PDB entry 1ZUD | X-ray diffraction, 1.98 A resolution | chains 1 and 3 of the 4 polymer chains in the assembly

== Chain 1 (and 3) ==
Molecule: Adenylyltransferase thiF
From: Escherichia coli
Notes: EC 2.7.7.-; chain 3 of this document is another copy of the same molecule, construct and numbering; everything in this record applies to it too
UniProtKB: P30138 (THIF_ECOLI); residues 1-251 here = UniProt positions 1-251
Amino-acid sequence (251 residues; each row starts with the number of its first residue):
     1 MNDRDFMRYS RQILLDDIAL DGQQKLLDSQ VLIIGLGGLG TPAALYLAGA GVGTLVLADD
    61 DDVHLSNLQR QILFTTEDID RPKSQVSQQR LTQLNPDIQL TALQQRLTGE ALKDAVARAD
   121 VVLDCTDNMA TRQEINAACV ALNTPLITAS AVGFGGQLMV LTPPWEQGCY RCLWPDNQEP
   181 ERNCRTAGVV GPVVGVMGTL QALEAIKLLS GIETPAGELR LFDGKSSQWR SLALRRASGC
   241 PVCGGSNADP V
Unresolved in the structure: 176-186, 246-251 (chain 3: 181-185, 246-251)
Bound ions: Ca2+ site 1: L14, D16 (shared with L14(3), D16(3) of chain 3); Na+: V116, A117, A119, T144; Zn2+: C169, C172, C240, C243; Ca2+ site 2 near C243 (its only coordinating residue here)
Swiss-Prot annotation at these positions:
  - active site: C184 (Glycyl persulfide ester intermediate)
  - binding site (ATP): R11, G38, D59, R70, K83, L107, D127 to T131
  - binding site (Zn(2+)): C169, C172, C240, C243
  - cross-link: C184 (Glycyl cysteine dithioester (Cys-Gly) (interchain with G-Cter in ThiS))
  - mutagenesis: W174 (W174A: No adenylation of ThiS), C184 (C184S: No cross-link formed with ThiS. No effect on ThiS thiocarboxylate formation in vitro. Does not support growth)
From the paper describing this entry:
  - Zn2+ coordination: C169, C172, C240, C243
  - conformationally variable residues (loop rearrangement, order/disorder transition, side-chain flip): W174, D176 to T186
  - catalytic residues: G38, L39 (proposed by the authors, not directly observed)

== How chain 1 and chain 3 interact ==
Contacting residue pairs (123; chain 1 residue first):
  M7(1) - L65(3)  hydrophobic
  M7(1) - S66(3)
  R8(1) - L65(3)
  R8(1) - S66(3)
  R8(1) - L68(3)
  R8(1) - Q69(3)
  R8(1) - T76(3)  hydrogen bond
  S10(1) - S66(3)
  R11(1) - Q69(3)
  R11(1) - R70(3)
  R11(1) - T186(3)  hydrogen bond
  R11(1) - A187(3)  hydrogen bond (side chain-backbone)
  R11(1) - G188(3)
  R11(1) - V189(3)  hydrogen bond (backbone-backbone)
  Q12(1) - Q69(3)  hydrogen bond
  L14(1) - T186(3)
  L15(1) - G153(3)
  L15(1) - G188(3)
  L15(1) - V189(3)
  L15(1) - V190(3)  hydrophobic
  D17(1) - K225(3)
  P42(1) - Y46(3)
  L45(1) - I72(3)
  Y46(1) - P42(3)
  Y46(1) - I72(3)
  Y46(1) - G191(3)
  Y46(1) - P192(3)
  Y46(1) - G195(3)
  G49(1) - Q69(3)
  L65(1) - R4(3)
  L65(1) - M7(3)  hydrophobic
  L65(1) - R8(3)
  S66(1) - M7(3)
  S66(1) - R8(3)
  S66(1) - S10(3)
  S66(1) - R11(3)
  L68(1) - R8(3)
  L68(1) - G49(3)
  L68(1) - L94(3)
  Q69(1) - R8(3)
  Q69(1) - R11(3)
  Q69(1) - Q12(3)  hydrogen bond
  Q69(1) - G49(3)
  R70(1) - R11(3)
  I72(1) - L45(3)
  I72(1) - Y46(3)  hydrophobic
  I72(1) - I72(3)  hydrophobic
  F74(1) - L94(3)
  T75(1) - Q93(3)
  T76(1) - R8(3)  hydrogen bond
  T76(1) - Q93(3)  hydrogen bond (backbone-backbone)
  T76(1) - L94(3)  hydrogen bond (side chain-backbone)
  T76(1) - P96(3)
  E77(1) - Q93(3)
  R90(1) - Q93(3)
  Q93(1) - T75(3)
  Q93(1) - T76(3)  hydrogen bond (backbone-backbone)
  Q93(1) - E77(3)
  L94(1) - L68(3)
  L94(1) - F74(3)
  L94(1) - T76(3)  hydrogen bond (backbone-side chain)
  P96(1) - T76(3)
  G153(1) - L15(3)
  F154(1) - D17(3)
  F154(1) - I212(3)  hydrophobic
  A187(1) - L14(3)
  A187(1) - L15(3)  hydrophobic
  G188(1) - R11(3)
  G188(1) - L14(3)
  G188(1) - L15(3)
  V189(1) - R11(3)  hydrogen bond (backbone-backbone)
  V189(1) - L15(3)
  V190(1) - L15(3)  hydrophobic
  V190(1) - L203(3)  hydrophobic
  G191(1) - Y46(3)
  P192(1) - Y46(3)
  P192(1) - T199(3)
  P192(1) - L203(3)
  P192(1) - I206(3)  hydrophobic
  V193(1) - L203(3)  hydrophobic
  G195(1) - Y46(3)
  V196(1) - T199(3)
  V196(1) - L200(3)  hydrophobic
  T199(1) - P192(3)
  T199(1) - V196(3)
  L200(1) - V196(3)  hydrophobic
  L200(1) - F222(3)  hydrophobic
  A202(1) - P192(3)  hydrophobic
  L203(1) - V190(3)  hydrophobic
  L203(1) - P192(3)  hydrophobic
  L203(1) - V193(3)  hydrophobic
  L203(1) - F222(3)  hydrophobic
  L203(1) - G224(3)
  E204(1) - S227(3)  hydrogen bond
  I206(1) - P192(3)  hydrophobic
  K207(1) - G224(3)  hydrogen bond (side chain-backbone)
  K207(1) - K225(3)
  K207(1) - S227(3)  hydrogen bond
  I212(1) - F154(3)  hydrophobic
  I212(1) - K225(3)
  E213(1) - K225(3)  salt bridge
  T214(1) - K225(3)  hydrogen bond (side chain-backbone)
  T214(1) - S227(3)
  P215(1) - K225(3)
  P215(1) - S226(3)
  E218(1) - S227(3)
  R220(1) - S227(3)
  F222(1) - L200(3)  hydrophobic
  F222(1) - L203(3)  hydrophobic
  G224(1) - L203(3)
  G224(1) - K207(3)  hydrogen bond (backbone-side chain)
  K225(1) - D17(3)  salt bridge
  K225(1) - K207(3)
  K225(1) - I212(3)
  K225(1) - E213(3)
  K225(1) - T214(3)  hydrogen bond (backbone-side chain)
  K225(1) - P215(3)
  S226(1) - P215(3)
  S227(1) - E204(3)  hydrogen bond
  S227(1) - K207(3)  hydrogen bond
  S227(1) - T214(3)
  S227(1) - R220(3)
  W229(1) - W229(3)
Other interface residues (no listed pair), chain 1 (57 interface residues in all): R4
Other interface residues (no listed pair), chain 3 (58 interface residues in all): I18, R90, A202

== In short ==
The interface between chain 1 and chain 3 involves 57 residues on one side and 58 on the other; the contacts
include 20 hydrogen bonds and 2 salt bridges. Among the polar pairs are E213(1)-K225(3), K225(1)-D17(3) and
R8(1)-T76(3). From the paper: catalytic residues G38(1) and L39(1); Zn2+ coordination by C169(1), C172(1) and
C240(1) among others.
Chain 1 and chain 3 are both Adenylyltransferase thiF (Escherichia coli); the structure, Structure of
ThiS-ThiF protein complex, was determined by X-ray diffraction.
